6Y93 - chains A and D of the 4 polymer chains in the assembly; structure by X-ray diffraction, 2.23 A resolution.

== Chain A ==
Name: Nucleoid occlusion protein
Organism: Bacillus subtilis (strain 168)
UniProtKB: P37524 (NOC_BACSU); residues 111-242 here = UniProt positions 111-242
Amino-acid sequence (146 residues; numbered 110 to 255; the number before each row is that of its first residue):
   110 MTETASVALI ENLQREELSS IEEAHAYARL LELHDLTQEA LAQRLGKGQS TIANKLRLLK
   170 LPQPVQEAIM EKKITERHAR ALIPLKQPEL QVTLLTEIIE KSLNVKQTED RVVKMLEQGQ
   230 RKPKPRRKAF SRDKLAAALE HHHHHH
Unresolved in the structure: 110-125, 231-255
Differences from the reference sequence: initiating methionine (110); expression tag (243-255)
UniProt features mapped onto this chain:
  - DNA-binding region: Glu148 to Leu167 (H-T-H motif)
Reported in the primary citation:
  - binding site for Noc Binding Site (NBS): Gln158, Lys164, Lys169, Arg186
  - binding site for Noc Binding Site (NBS) (chain D): Gln158, Lys164, Lys169, Arg186
  - specificity-determining residues: Arg186

== Chain D ==
Molecule: Noc Binding Site (NBS)
Sequence (22 nucleotides; row label = number of the first residue in the row):
     1 GGATATTTCC CGGGAAATAT CC

== Interface between chain A and chain D ==
Pairs across the interface - 19 pairs, chain A then chain D:
  Lys156(A) - DA15(D)  phosphate contact
  Gly157(A) - DA15(D)  hydrogen bond to the phosphate
  Ser159(A) - DA15(D)  hydrogen bond to the base
  Ser159(A) - DA16(D)  hydrogen bond to the base
  Thr160(A) - DG14(D)  sugar contact
  Thr160(A) - DA15(D)  hydrogen bond to the phosphate
  Asn163(A) - DA15(D)  base contact
  Thr184(A) - DG12(D)  sugar contact
  Thr184(A) - DG13(D)  hydrogen bond to the phosphate
  Glu185(A) - DG13(D)  phosphate contact
  Arg186(A) - DG12(D)  sugar contact
  Arg186(A) - DG13(D)  hydrogen bond to the base
  Arg186(A) - DG14(D)  hydrogen bond to the base
  His187(A) - DG12(D)  salt bridge to the phosphate
  Arg189(A) - DG14(D)  hydrogen bond to the base
  Arg189(A) - DA15(D)  base contact
  Asn213(A) - DC11(D)  hydrogen bond to the phosphate
  Asn213(A) - DG12(D)  phosphate contact
  Val214(A) - DG12(D)  hydrogen bond to the phosphate
Interface residues without a listed pair, chain A (15 interface residues in all): Gly155, Lys164, Lys215
Interface residues without a listed pair, chain D (7 interface residues in all): DA17

== In short ==
15 residues of chain A face 7 of chain D across their interface; the contacts include 10 hydrogen bonds and 1
salt bridge. Polar pairs include Ser159(A)-DA15(D), Ser159(A)-DA16(D) and Arg186(A)-DG13(D). From the paper: a
binding site for Noc Binding Site (NBS) at Gln158(A), Lys164(A) and Lys169(A) among others; a binding site for
Noc Binding Site (NBS) (chain D) at Gln158(A), Lys164(A) and Lys169(A) among others.
Here chain A is Nucleoid occlusion protein (Bacillus subtilis (strain 168)) and chain D is Noc Binding Site
(NBS). Entry 6Y93 (Crystal structure of the DNA-binding domain of the Nucleoid Occlusion Factor (Noc)
complexed to the Noc-binding ...) was determined by X-ray diffraction (same publication as 6S6H).
